Entry 7TJI (electron microscopy, 2.70 A resolution); this record covers chains D and E of the 9 polymer chains in the assembly.

[Chain D]
Name: Origin recognition complex subunit 4
From: Saccharomyces cerevisiae
Reference sequence: P54791 (ORC4_YEAST); residues 1-529 here = UniProt positions 1-529
Amino-acid sequence (532 residues; numbered -2 to 529; the number before each row is that of its first residue; numbers below 1 keep their minus sign (Ser-2 is residue -2)):
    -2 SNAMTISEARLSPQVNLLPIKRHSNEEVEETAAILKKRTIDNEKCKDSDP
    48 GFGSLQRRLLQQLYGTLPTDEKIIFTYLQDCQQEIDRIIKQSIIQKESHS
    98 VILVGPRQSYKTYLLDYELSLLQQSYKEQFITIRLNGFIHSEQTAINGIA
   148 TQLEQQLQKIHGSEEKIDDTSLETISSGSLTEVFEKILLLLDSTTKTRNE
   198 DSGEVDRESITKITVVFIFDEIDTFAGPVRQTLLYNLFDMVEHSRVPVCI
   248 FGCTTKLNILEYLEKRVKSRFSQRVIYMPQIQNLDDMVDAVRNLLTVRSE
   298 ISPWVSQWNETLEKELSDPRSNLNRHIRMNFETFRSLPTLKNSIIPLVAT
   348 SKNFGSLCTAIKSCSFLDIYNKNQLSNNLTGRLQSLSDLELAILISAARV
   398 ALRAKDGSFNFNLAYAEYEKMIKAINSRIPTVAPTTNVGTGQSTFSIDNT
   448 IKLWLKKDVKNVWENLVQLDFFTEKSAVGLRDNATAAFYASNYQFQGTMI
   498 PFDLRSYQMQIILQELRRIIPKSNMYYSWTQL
Not modelled in the structure: -2 to 45, 159-170, 191-206, 426-447
Differences from the reference sequence: expression tag (-2 to 0)
Metal / ion sites: Mg2+: Thr109 (together with ATP)
Small-molecule neighbours:
  - ATP (adenosine-5'-triphosphate), molecule 1: Tyr61, Gly62, Pro103, Arg104, Gln105, Ser106, Tyr107, Lys108, Thr109, Tyr110, Asp113, Glu218, Thr252, Pro335, Lys338
  - ATP, molecule 2: His240, Arg263, Arg267
UniProt features mapped onto this chain:
  - modified residue: Ser9 (Phosphoserine)

[Chain E]
Name: Origin recognition complex subunit 5
From: Saccharomyces cerevisiae
Reference sequence: P50874 (ORC5_YEAST); numbering as in UniProt (aligned over 1-479)
Amino-acid sequence (479 residues; row label = number of the first residue in the row):
     1 MNVTTPEVAFREYQTNCLASYISADPDITPSNLILQGYSGTGKTYTLKKY
    51 FNANPNLHAVWLEPVELVSWKPLLQAIARTVQYKLKTLYPNIPTTDYDPL
   101 QVEEPFLLVKTLHNIFVQYESLQEKTCLFLILDGFDSLQDLDAALFNKYI
   151 KLNELLPKDSKINIKFIYTMLETSFLQRYSTHCIPTVMFPRYNVDEVSTI
   201 LVMSRCGELMEDSCLRKRIIEEQITDCTDDQFQNVAANFIHLIVQAFHSY
   251 TGNDIFALNDLIDFKWPKYVSRITKENIFEPLALYKSAIKLFLSTDDNLS
   301 ENGQGESAITTNRDDLENSQTYDLSIISKYLLIASYICSYLEPRYDASIF
   351 SRKTRIIQGRAAYGRRKKKEVNPRYLQPSLFAIERLLAIFQAIFPIQGKA
   401 ESGSLSALREESLMKANIEVFQNLSELHTLKLIATTMNKNIDYLSPKVRW
   451 KVNVPWEIIKEISESVHFNISDYFSDIHE
Not modelled in the structure: 1, 223-228, 300-323, 397-406, 476-479
Metal / ion sites: Mg2+: Thr44 (together with ATP)
Small-molecule neighbours:
  - ATP (adenosine-5'-triphosphate), molecule 1: Val8, Ala9, Phe10, Arg11, Tyr38, Ser39, Gly40, Thr41, Gly42, Lys43, Thr44, Tyr45, Leu171, Tyr192, Ile200, Met203, Ile255, Phe256
  - ATP, molecule 2: Lys151, Lys158, His182
UniProt features mapped onto this chain:
  - binding site (ATP): Gly37 to Thr44

[Chain D / chain E interface]
Residue-residue contacts (100; chain D residue first):
  Arg54(D) with Asn2(E), hydrogen bond
  Leu57(D) with Ile28(E), hydrophobic
  Gln58(D) with Asp27(E); Ile28(E)
  Tyr61(D) with Tyr21(E); Asp27(E); Ile28(E); Thr29(E); Pro30(E)
  Thr63(D) with Asp27(E), hydrogen bond (side chain-backbone)
  Arg104(D) with Thr181(E); His182(E)
  Gln105(D) with Thr181(E); His182(E), hydrogen bond (side chain-backbone); Cys183(E)
  Thr109(D) with Glu154(E)
  Arg131(D) with Glu154(E), hydrogen bond (side chain-backbone)
  Asn133(D) with Lys151(E)
  Phe135(D) with Asn147(E); Lys148(E)
  Ile136(D) with Phe106(E); Lys148(E); Leu155(E), hydrophobic
  His137(D) with Phe106(E)
  Thr141(D) with Phe106(E)
  Asn144(D) with Phe106(E)
  Thr148(D) with Lys110(E)
  Gln152(D) with His113(E)
  Asp217(D) with Glu154(E)
  Ser333(D) with Cys183(E)
  Thr336(D) with Cys183(E)
  Asn339(D) with Tyr21(E), hydrogen bond (backbone-side chain); Cys183(E), hydrogen bond (side chain-backbone); Ile184(E); Pro185(E)
  Ile342(D) with Tyr21(E), hydrophobic
  Pro343(D) with Ser20(E); Tyr21(E)
  Ala346(D) with Ser20(E)
  Thr347(D) with Asn16(E)
  Phe363(D) with Tyr13(E), hydrophobic
  Ile366(D) with Tyr13(E), hydrophobic
  Tyr367(D) with Tyr13(E)
  Asn370(D) with Tyr13(E); Gln14(E); Met188(E), hydrogen bond (side chain-backbone)
  Gln371(D) with Thr186(E); Met188(E)
  Ser373(D) with Met188(E); Pro190(E)
  Asn374(D) with Gln36(E), hydrogen bond; Thr173(E), hydrogen bond (backbone-side chain); Met188(E); Phe189(E), hydrogen bond (side chain-backbone); Pro190(E)
  Asn375(D) with Gln177(E), hydrogen bond
  Arg379(D) with Tyr38(E), hydrogen bond; Thr173(E)
  Ser382(D) with Arg191(E), hydrogen bond; Asn253(E)
  Ser384(D) with His248(E); Ser249(E), hydrogen bond (side chain-backbone)
  Leu386(D) with Ser249(E)
  Glu387(D) with Thr251(E); Gly252(E)
  Asn407(D) with Tyr375(E), hydrogen bond (side chain-backbone)
  Asn409(D) with Tyr375(E)
  Leu410(D) with Tyr375(E), hydrophobic
  Lys449(D) with Leu293(E)
  Trp451(D) with Ser249(E); Tyr250(E), hydrophobic
  Asp455(D) with Tyr250(E); Thr295(E), hydrogen bond
  Asn458(D) with Tyr250(E), hydrogen bond (side chain-backbone)
  Val459(D) with Ser249(E); Tyr250(E)
  Asn462(D) with Thr251(E)
  Gln465(D) with Glu172(E)
  Leu466(D) with Tyr38(E), hydrophobic; Arg191(E)
  Leu477(D) with Leu141(E); Asp142(E); Ala143(E), hydrophobic; Phe175(E), hydrophobic; Arg178(E)
  Arg478(D) with Asp142(E); Ala143(E), hydrogen bond (backbone-backbone)
  Asp479(D) with Ala143(E); Ala144(E), hydrogen bond (backbone-backbone)
  Asn480(D) with Asp142(E)
  Ala481(D) with Asp142(E)
  Gln493(D) with Thr436(E); Asn438(E), hydrogen bond
  Met496(D) with Asn438(E)
  Ile497(D) with Gln377(E)
  Leu501(D) with Tyr340(E); Tyr375(E); Leu376(E); Gln377(E), hydrogen bond (backbone-side chain)
  Ser503(D) with Gln377(E)
Also at the interface, not in a pair above, chain D (68 interface residues in all): Gly145, Pro335, Asp385, Ala413, Asp467, Ala484, Ser488, Pro498, Asp500
Also at the interface, not in a pair above, chain E (66 interface residues in all): Asp25, Gly37, Glu104, Pro105, Asp140, Ser174, Val187, Ala246, Arg374, Pro378, Lys451, Asn453, Pro455

[In short]
68 residues of chain D face 66 of chain E across their interface; the contacts include 21 hydrogen bonds.
Polar contacts include Arg54(D)-Asn2(E), Thr63(D)-Asp27(E) and Gln105(D)-His182(E). One ATP molecule is bound
between chain D and chain E. Ligands of chain D: ATP.
Chain D is Origin recognition complex subunit 4 and chain E is Origin recognition complex subunit 5, both from
Saccharomyces cerevisiae; the structure, S. cerevisiae ORC bound to 84 bp ARS1 DNA and Cdc6 (state 2) with
flexible Orc6 ..., was determined by electron microscopy together with 7TJF, 7TJH, 7TJJ and 7TJK from the same
study.
